Entry 3J9R (electron microscopy, 3.90 A resolution); this record covers chains A and M of the 36 polymer chains in the assembly.

Chain A (and M):
Protein: sheath
Source organism: Pseudomonas aeruginosa
Notes: chain M of this document is another copy of the same molecule, construct and numbering; everything in this record applies to it too
Reference sequence: Q9S574 (Q9S574_PSEAI); residue numbers follow UniProt; this construct covers 1-386
Chain sequence (386 residues; numbered 1 to 386; the number before each row is that of its first residue):
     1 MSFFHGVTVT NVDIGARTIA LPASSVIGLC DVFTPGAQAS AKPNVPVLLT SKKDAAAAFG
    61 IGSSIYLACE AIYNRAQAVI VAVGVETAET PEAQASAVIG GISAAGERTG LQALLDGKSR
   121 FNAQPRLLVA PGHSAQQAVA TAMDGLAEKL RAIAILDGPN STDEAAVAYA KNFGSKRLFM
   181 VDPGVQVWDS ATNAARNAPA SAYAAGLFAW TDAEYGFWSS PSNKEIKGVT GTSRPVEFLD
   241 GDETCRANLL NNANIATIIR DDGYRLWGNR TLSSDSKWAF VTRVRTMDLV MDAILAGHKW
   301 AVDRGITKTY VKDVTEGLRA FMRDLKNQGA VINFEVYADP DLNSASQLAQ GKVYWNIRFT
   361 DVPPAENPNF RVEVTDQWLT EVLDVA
Disordered / not traced: 1, 385-386

How chain A and chain M interact:
Pairs across the interface - 11 pairs, chain A then chain M:
  Ile306(A) with Val382(M)
  Thr307(A) with Val382(M)
  Lys308(A) with Val382(M)
  Val311(A) with Val382(M), hydrophobic
  Ala338(A) with Leu383(M), hydrophobic
  Asn343(A) with Leu383(M)
  Ala345(A) with Asp376(M); Leu379(M); Thr380(M)
  Leu348(A) with Leu379(M)
  Ala349(A) with Leu379(M), hydrophobic
Other interface residues (no listed pair), chain A (11 interface residues in all): Pro340, Ser344
Other interface residues (no listed pair), chain M (6 interface residues in all): Asp384

In short:
Chain A and chain M form an interface of 11 and 6 residues respectively.
Both chains are sheath (Pseudomonas aeruginosa). Entry 3J9R (Atomic structures of a bactericidal contractile
nanotube in its pre- and post-contraction states) was determined by electron microscopy together with 3J9Q
from the same study.
